Entry 7RDS (X-ray diffraction, 2.50 A resolution); this record covers chain A.

== Chain A ==
Molecule: Isoform 3 of Endonuclease III-like protein 1
Source organism: Homo sapiens
Notes: EC 3.2.2.-, 4.2.99.18
UniProt: P78549 (NTH_HUMAN), isoform P78549-3; residues 64-312 here correspond to UniProt positions 49-297 (UniProt number = residue number - 15)
Chain sequence (257 residues; each row starts with the number of its first residue):
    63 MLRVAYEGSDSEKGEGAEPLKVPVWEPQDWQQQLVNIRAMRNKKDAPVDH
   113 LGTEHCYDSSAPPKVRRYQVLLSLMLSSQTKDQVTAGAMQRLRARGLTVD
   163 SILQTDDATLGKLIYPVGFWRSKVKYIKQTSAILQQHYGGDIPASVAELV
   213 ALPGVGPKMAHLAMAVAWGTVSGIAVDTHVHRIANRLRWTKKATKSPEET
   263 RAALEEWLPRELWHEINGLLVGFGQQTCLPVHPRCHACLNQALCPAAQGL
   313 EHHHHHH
Not modelled in the structure: 63-85, 318-319
Differences from the reference sequence: expression tag (63, 313-319)
Curated features (UniProtKB/Swiss-Prot):
  - binding site ([4Fe-4S] cluster): C297
Bound ions: 4Fe-4S cluster Fe: C290, C297, C300, C306
Residues lining bound ligands: 4Fe-4S cluster (SF4): R248, L249, F285, T289, C290, P295, R296, C297, C300, N302, Q303, C306, A309, L312

== In short ==
Bound to chain A: 4Fe-4S cluster. C290, C297, C300 and C306 form the 4Fe-4S cluster Fe site. Curated
annotation (UniProt) lists [4Fe-4S] cluster-binding residue C297.
Chain A is Isoform 3 of Endonuclease III-like protein 1 (Homo sapiens); the structure, Structure of human
NTHL1, was determined by X-ray diffraction together with 7RDT from the same study.
